PDB entry 8DOW | electron microscopy, 3.69 A resolution | chains K and L of the 12 polymer chains in the assembly

# Chain K
Protein: DH1030.1 Fab Heavy chain
From: Macaca mulatta
Notes: antibody fragment or engineered binder
Chain sequence (230 residues; numbered 1 to 230; the number before each row is that of its first residue):
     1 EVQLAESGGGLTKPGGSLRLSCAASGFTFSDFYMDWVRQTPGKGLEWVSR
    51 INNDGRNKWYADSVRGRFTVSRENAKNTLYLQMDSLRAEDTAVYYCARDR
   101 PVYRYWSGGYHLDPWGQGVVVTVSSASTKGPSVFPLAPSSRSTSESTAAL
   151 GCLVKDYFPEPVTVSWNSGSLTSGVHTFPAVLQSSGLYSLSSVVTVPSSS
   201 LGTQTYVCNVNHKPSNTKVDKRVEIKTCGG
Unresolved in the structure: 226-230
Disulfides: Cys22-Cys96, Cys152-Cys208

# Chain L
Protein: DH1030.1 Fab Light Chain
From: Macaca mulatta
Notes: antibody fragment or engineered binder
Chain sequence (219 residues; numbered 1 to 219; the number before each row is that of its first residue):
     1 YVVMTQSPLSLPITPGQPASISCRSSQRLLHSDGNTYLAWYQQRPGQPPR
    51 RLIYEVSKLDSGVPDRFSGSGAGTDFTLKISRVEAEDVGVYYCGQNTYLP
   101 YSFGQGSKVEIKRAVAAPSVFIFPPSEDQVKSGTVSVVCLLNNFYPREAS
   151 VKWKVDGVLKTGNSQESVTEQDSKDNTYSLSSTLTLSNTDYQSHNVYACE
   201 VTHQGLSSPVTKSFNRGEC
Unresolved in the structure: 218-219
Disulfides: Cys23-Cys93, Cys139-Cys199

# Chain K / chain L interface
Residue-residue contacts - 68 pairs, chain K then chain L:
  Asp35(K) - Tyr101(L)
  Gln39(K) - Gln43(L)  hydrogen bond
  Gln39(K) - Tyr92(L)
  Gly44(K) - Tyr92(L)
  Leu45(K) - Tyr92(L)  hydrophobic
  Leu45(K) - Phe103(L)  hydrophobic
  Trp47(K) - Leu99(L)  hydrophobic
  Trp47(K) - Pro100(L)  hydrophobic
  Trp47(K) - Tyr101(L)
  Arg50(K) - Tyr101(L)  hydrogen bond
  Trp59(K) - Leu99(L)
  Tyr95(K) - Gln43(L)
  Tyr95(K) - Pro48(L)  hydrophobic
  Tyr95(K) - Pro49(L)
  Asp99(K) - Tyr101(L)  hydrogen bond
  Gly109(K) - Tyr37(L)
  Tyr110(K) - Asn96(L)
  Tyr110(K) - Tyr101(L)
  His111(K) - Arg51(L)  hydrogen bond
  His111(K) - Tyr54(L)
  His111(K) - Glu55(L)
  Leu112(K) - Tyr41(L)
  Leu112(K) - Asn96(L)
  Leu112(K) - Phe103(L)  hydrophobic
  Asp113(K) - Arg51(L)  salt bridge
  Asp113(K) - Asp60(L)
  Trp115(K) - Tyr41(L)
  Trp115(K) - Pro49(L)
  Gly116(K) - Pro48(L)
  Phe134(K) - Ser126(L)
  Phe134(K) - Asp128(L)
  Phe134(K) - Gln129(L)
  Phe134(K) - Ser132(L)
  Pro135(K) - Ser126(L)
  Leu136(K) - Phe123(L)
  Leu136(K) - Val138(L)  hydrophobic
  Ala137(K) - Phe123(L)
  Ala137(K) - Pro124(L)  hydrogen bond (backbone-backbone)
  Ser139(K) - Pro124(L)
  Ser140(K) - Pro124(L)
  Arg141(K) - Lys212(L)
  Arg141(K) - Ser213(L)
  Ser142(K) - Ile122(L)  hydrogen bond (side chain-backbone)
  Glu145(K) - Phe121(L)
  Glu145(K) - Lys212(L)  salt bridge
  Thr147(K) - Phe121(L)
  Ala149(K) - Phe121(L)
  Ala149(K) - Phe123(L)
  Ala149(K) - Leu140(L)  hydrophobic
  Leu153(K) - Gln129(L)
  Leu153(K) - Ser136(L)
  His176(K) - Asn142(L)  hydrogen bond
  His176(K) - Asn143(L)  hydrogen bond
  His176(K) - Thr169(L)
  His176(K) - Asp172(L)
  His176(K) - Ser179(L)  hydrogen bond
  Phe178(K) - Leu140(L)  hydrophobic
  Phe178(K) - Ser167(L)
  Phe178(K) - Val168(L)
  Phe178(K) - Thr169(L)
  Phe178(K) - Ser179(L)
  Phe178(K) - Leu180(L)
  Phe178(K) - Ser181(L)
  Pro179(K) - Ser167(L)  hydrogen bond (backbone-side chain)
  Pro179(K) - Val168(L)
  Val193(K) - Leu140(L)  hydrophobic
  Thr195(K) - Phe121(L)
  Lys221(K) - Asp128(L)  salt bridge
Other interface residues (no listed pair), chain K (41 interface residues in all): Val37, Gln117, Ala148, Leu150, Lys155, Val181, Ser191
Other interface residues (no listed pair), chain L (45 interface residues in all): His31, Gln47, Thr134, Glu166, Thr183, Thr185, Phe214, Asn215

# Overview
41 residues of chain K face 45 of chain L across their interface, with 10 hydrogen bonds and 3 salt bridges.
Among the polar pairs are Asp113(K)-Arg51(L), Glu145(K)-Lys212(L) and Lys221(K)-Asp128(L).
Chain K is DH1030.1 Fab Heavy chain and chain L is DH1030.1 Fab Light Chain, both from Macaca mulatta; the
structure, Cryo-EM structure of HIV-1 Env(CH848 10.17 DS.SOSIP_DT) in complex with DH1030.1 Fab, was
determined by electron microscopy.
